PDB entry 4M3Z | X-ray diffraction, 1.84 A resolution | chains A and T of the 3 polymer chains in the assembly

== Chain A ==
Name: DNA polymerase
From: Enterobacteria phage RB69
Notes: EC 2.7.7.7
Reference sequence: Q38087 (DPOL_BPR69); residues 1-903 here = UniProt positions 1-903
Amino-acid sequence (903 residues; row label = number of the first residue in the row):
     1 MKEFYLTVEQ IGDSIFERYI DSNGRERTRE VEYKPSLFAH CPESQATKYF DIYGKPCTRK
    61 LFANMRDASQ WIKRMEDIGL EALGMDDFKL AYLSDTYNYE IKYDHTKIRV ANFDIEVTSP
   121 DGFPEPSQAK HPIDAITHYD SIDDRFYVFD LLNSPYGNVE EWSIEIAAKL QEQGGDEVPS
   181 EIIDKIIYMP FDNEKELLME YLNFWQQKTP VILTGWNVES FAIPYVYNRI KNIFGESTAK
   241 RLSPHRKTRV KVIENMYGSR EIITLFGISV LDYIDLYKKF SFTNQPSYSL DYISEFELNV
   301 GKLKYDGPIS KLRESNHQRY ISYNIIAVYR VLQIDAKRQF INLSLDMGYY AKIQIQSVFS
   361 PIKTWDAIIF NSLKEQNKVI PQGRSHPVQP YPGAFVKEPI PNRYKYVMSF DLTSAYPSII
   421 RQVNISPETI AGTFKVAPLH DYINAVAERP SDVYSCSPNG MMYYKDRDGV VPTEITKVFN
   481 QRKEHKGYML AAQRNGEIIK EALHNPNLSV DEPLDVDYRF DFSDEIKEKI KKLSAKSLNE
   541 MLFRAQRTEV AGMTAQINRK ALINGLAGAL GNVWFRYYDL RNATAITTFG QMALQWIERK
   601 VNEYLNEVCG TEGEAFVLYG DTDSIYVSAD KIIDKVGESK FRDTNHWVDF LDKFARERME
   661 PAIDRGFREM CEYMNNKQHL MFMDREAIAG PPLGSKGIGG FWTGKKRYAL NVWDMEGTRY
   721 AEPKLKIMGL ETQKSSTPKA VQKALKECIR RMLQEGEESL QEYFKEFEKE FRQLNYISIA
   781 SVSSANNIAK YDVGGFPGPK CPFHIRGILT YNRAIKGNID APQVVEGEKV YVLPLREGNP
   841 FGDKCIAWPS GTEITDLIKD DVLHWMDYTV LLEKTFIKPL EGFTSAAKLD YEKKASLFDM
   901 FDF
Not modelled in the structure: 902-903
Sequence notes: engineered mutation Ala222 (Asp in Q38087), Ala327 (Asp in Q38087), Ala415 (Leu in Q38087), Ala561 (Leu in Q38087), Gly565 (Ser in Q38087), Ala567 (Tyr in Q38087)
Ion coordination: Ca2+ site 1 near Glu116 (its only coordinating residue here); Ca2+ site 2: Asp411, Leu412, Asp623 (together with ATP); Ca2+ site 3: Asn505, Asn507, Lys531; Ca2+ site 4: Asp623 (together with ATP)
Ligand contacts: ATP (adenosine-5'-triphosphate): Asp411, Leu412, Thr413, Ser414, Ala415, Tyr416, Pro417, Arg482, Lys486, Lys560, Asn564, Thr622, Asp623
UniProt features mapped onto this chain:
  - region: Thr248 to Thr264 (Beta hairpin), Lys705 to Tyr708 (Binding of DNA in B-conformation), Leu897 to Phe903 (Interaction with the polymerase clamp)
  - binding site (Mg(2+)): Asp114, Glu116, Asp411, Leu412, Asp623
  - binding site (substrate): Ser414, Tyr416, Arg482, Lys560
  - site: Asp621 (Optimization of metal coordination by the polymerase active site), Lys706 (Optimization of metal coordination by the polymerase active site), Asp714 (Essential for viral replication)
  - mutagenesis: Asp621 (D621A: Drastic decrease in the efficiency of incorporation of dGMP), Lys706 (K706A: Almost complete loss of polymerase activity), Asp714 (D714A: Complete loss of viral replication)
From the paper describing this entry:
  - binding site for DNA primer: Lys706
  - binding site for DNA template (chain T): Lys706

== Chain T ==
Molecule: DNA template
Sequence (18 nucleotides; numbered 1 to 18; the number before each row is that of its first residue):
     1 TCGTGTAAGC AGTCCGCG

== Chain A / chain T interface ==
Pairs across the interface - 45 pairs, chain A then chain T:
  Glu219(A) with DC2(T), hydrogen bond to the base
  Ile253(A) with DC2(T), sugar contact
  Glu254(A) with DC2(T), sugar contact
  Asn255(A) with DT1(T), hydrogen bond to the phosphate; DC2(T), hydrogen bond to the phosphate
  Arg260(A) with DC2(T), salt bridge to the phosphate
  Ile262(A) with DC2(T), base contact
  Asp275(A) with DG3(T), base contact
  Phe359(A) with DG3(T), sugar contact
  Ser360(A) with DT4(T), hydrogen bond to the phosphate
  Pro361(A) with DG3(T), phosphate contact; DT4(T), phosphate contact
  Ile362(A) with DT4(T), hydrogen bond to the phosphate
  Tyr391(A) with DG5(T), hydrogen bond to the phosphate; DT6(T), sugar contact
  Pro392(A) with DT6(T), phosphate contact; DA7(T), phosphate contact
  Gly393(A) with DT6(T), hydrogen bond to the phosphate; DA7(T), hydrogen bond to the phosphate
  Ala394(A) with DA7(T), sugar contact
  Val396(A) with DA8(T), phosphate contact
  Asn564(A) with DT4(T), base contact
  Gly565(A) with DT4(T), sugar contact
  Gly568(A) with DT4(T), base contact; DG5(T), sugar contact
  Ala569(A) with DT4(T), sugar contact
  Gly571(A) with DG5(T), sugar contact
  Asn572(A) with DT4(T), hydrogen bond to the phosphate; DG5(T), hydrogen bond to the phosphate
  Lys705(A) with DA8(T), salt bridge to the phosphate; DG9(T), sugar contact
  Lys706(A) with DA7(T), base contact; DA8(T), sugar contact
  Arg707(A) with DG9(T), phosphate contact; DC10(T), salt bridge to the phosphate
  Ser784(A) with DT1(T), hydrogen bond to the base
  Asn786(A) with DT1(T), hydrogen bond to the base
  Pro799(A) with DC14(T), phosphate contact
  Lys800(A) with DT13(T), phosphate contact; DC14(T), hydrogen bond to the phosphate
  Cys801(A) with DT13(T), sugar contact
  Phe803(A) with DG12(T), sugar contact
  Gly827(A) with DT1(T), base contact
  Lys844(A) with DT13(T), salt bridge to the phosphate
  Lys874(A) with DG12(T), salt bridge to the phosphate
Also at the interface, not in a pair above, chain A (42 interface residues in all): Lys251, Lys279, Lys363, Glu398, Glu731, Lys734, Arg806, Lys878
Also at the interface, not in a pair above, chain T (14 interface residues in all): DA11

== Overview ==
42 residues of chain A face 14 of chain T across their interface; the contacts include 13 hydrogen bonds and 5
salt bridges. Among the polar pairs are Glu219(A)-DC2(T), Ser784(A)-DT1(T) and Asn786(A)-DT1(T). The paper
reports a binding site for DNA primer at Lys706(A); a binding site for DNA template (chain T) at Lys706(A).
Here chain A is DNA polymerase (Enterobacteria phage RB69) and chain T is DNA template. Entry 4M3Z (RB69 DNA
polymerase ternary complex with dG/dT at position n-2 of primer/tempLate duplex) was determined by X-ray
diffraction, deposited together with 4M3R, 4M3T, 4M3U, 4M3W, 4M3X, 4M3Y and 3 further entries.
